5MTW - chains C and B of the 7 polymer chains in the assembly; structure by X-ray diffraction, 1.84 A resolution.

Chain C (and B):
Name: SecB-like chaperone Rv1957
Source organism: Mycobacterium tuberculosis (strain ATCC 25618 / H37Rv)
Notes: chain B of this document is another copy of the same molecule, construct and numbering; everything in this record applies to it too
UniProtKB: P95257 (SECBL_MYCTU); residues 1-181 here = UniProt positions 1-181
Chain sequence (184 residues; numbered -2 to 181; the number before each row is that of its first residue; numbers below 1 keep their minus sign (Gly-2 is residue -2)):
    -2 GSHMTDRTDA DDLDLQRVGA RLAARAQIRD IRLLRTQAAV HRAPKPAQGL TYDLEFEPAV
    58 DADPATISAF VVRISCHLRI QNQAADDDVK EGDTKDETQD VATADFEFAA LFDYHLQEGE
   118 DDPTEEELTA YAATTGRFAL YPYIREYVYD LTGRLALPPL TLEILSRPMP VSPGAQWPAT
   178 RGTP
Not modelled in the structure: -2 to 12, 82-94, 114-116, 167-181 (chain B: -2 to 5, 43-46, 81-96, 164-181)
Construct notes: expression tag (-2 to 0)
Swiss-Prot annotation at these positions:
  - modified residue: Thr2 (N-acetylthreonine)
From the paper describing this entry:
  - mutagenesis - D27A, R29A, L47A, F67A, I77A, L108A, L154A, P155A, P156A, L157A: decreased growth
  - mutagenesis - Y49A: increased growth in response to replace Ec-SecB in vivo
  - mutagenesis - G46A, D58A: increased growth in response to chaperone generic function
  - mutagenesis - G46A, D58A: unchanged growth in response to TA control
  - binding site for Antitoxin HigA1: Ala21 to Asp27, Ala153 to Leu159

Interface between chain C and chain B:
Contacting residue pairs (9; chain C residue first):
  Glu143(C) - Arg151(B)
  Tyr146(C) - Tyr146(B)  hydrogen bond (backbone-side chain)
  Tyr146(C) - Gly150(B)  hydrogen bond (side chain-backbone)
  Tyr146(C) - Pro156(B)
  Asp147(C) - Glu143(B)
  Gly150(C) - Tyr146(B)  hydrogen bond (backbone-side chain)
  Arg151(C) - Glu143(B)
  Pro156(C) - Tyr146(B)
  Pro156(C) - Pro156(B)  hydrophobic
Other interface residues (no listed pair), chain C (7 interface residues in all): Thr149
Other interface residues (no listed pair), chain B (7 interface residues in all): Asp147, Thr149

In short:
The chain C/chain B interface involves 7 residues from each chain; the contacts include 3 hydrogen bonds.
Among the polar pairs are Tyr146(C)-Tyr146(B) and Tyr146(C)-Gly150(B). From the paper: a binding site for
Antitoxin HigA1 at Ala21(C) and Ala153(C); D27A, R29A and L47A of chain C, among others, reduce growth; 13
substitutions were tested in all.
Chain C and chain B are both SecB-like chaperone Rv1957 (Mycobacterium tuberculosis (strain ATCC 25618 /
H37Rv)); the structure, Mycobacterium tuberculosis Rv1957 SecB-like chaperone in complex with a ChAD peptide
from Rv1956 HigA1 antitoxin, was determined by X-ray diffraction.
